PDB entry 4JC4 | X-ray diffraction, 2.25 A resolution | chain A

[Chain A]
Molecule: Peptidyl-tRNA hydrolase
Organism: Pseudomonas aeruginosa
Notes: EC 3.1.1.29
UniProtKB: Q9HVC3 (PTH_PSEAE); numbering as in UniProt (aligned over 1-194)
Amino-acid sequence (194 residues; numbered 1 to 194; the number before each row is that of its first residue):
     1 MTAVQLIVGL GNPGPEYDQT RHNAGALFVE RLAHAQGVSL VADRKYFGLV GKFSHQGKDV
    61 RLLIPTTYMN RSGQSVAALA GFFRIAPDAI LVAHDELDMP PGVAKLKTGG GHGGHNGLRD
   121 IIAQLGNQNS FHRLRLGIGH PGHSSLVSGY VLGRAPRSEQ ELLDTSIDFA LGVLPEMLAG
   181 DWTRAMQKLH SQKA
UniProt features mapped onto this chain:
  - active site: H22 (Proton acceptor)
  - binding site (tRNA): Y17, Y68, N70, N116
  - site: N12 (Discriminates between blocked and unblocked aminoacyl-tRNA), D95 (Stabilizes the basic form of H active site to accept a proton)

[In short]
Curated annotation (UniProt) lists active-site residue H22 and 4 tRNA-binding residues.
Chain A is Peptidyl-tRNA hydrolase (Pseudomonas aeruginosa); the structure, Crystal structure of Peptidyl-tRNA
hydrolase from Pseudomonas aeruginosa at 2.25 angstrom resolution, was determined by X-ray diffraction (same
publication as 4QD3, 4QAJ, 4QBK and 4FNO).
